3P8C - chains B and F of the 5 polymer chains in the assembly; structure by X-ray diffraction, 2.29 A resolution.

== Chain B ==
Protein: Nck-associated protein 1
Organism: Homo sapiens
UniProtKB: Q9Y2A7 (NCKP1_HUMAN); residue numbers follow UniProt; this construct covers 1-1128
Amino-acid sequence (1128 residues; numbered 1 to 1128; the number before each row is that of its first residue):
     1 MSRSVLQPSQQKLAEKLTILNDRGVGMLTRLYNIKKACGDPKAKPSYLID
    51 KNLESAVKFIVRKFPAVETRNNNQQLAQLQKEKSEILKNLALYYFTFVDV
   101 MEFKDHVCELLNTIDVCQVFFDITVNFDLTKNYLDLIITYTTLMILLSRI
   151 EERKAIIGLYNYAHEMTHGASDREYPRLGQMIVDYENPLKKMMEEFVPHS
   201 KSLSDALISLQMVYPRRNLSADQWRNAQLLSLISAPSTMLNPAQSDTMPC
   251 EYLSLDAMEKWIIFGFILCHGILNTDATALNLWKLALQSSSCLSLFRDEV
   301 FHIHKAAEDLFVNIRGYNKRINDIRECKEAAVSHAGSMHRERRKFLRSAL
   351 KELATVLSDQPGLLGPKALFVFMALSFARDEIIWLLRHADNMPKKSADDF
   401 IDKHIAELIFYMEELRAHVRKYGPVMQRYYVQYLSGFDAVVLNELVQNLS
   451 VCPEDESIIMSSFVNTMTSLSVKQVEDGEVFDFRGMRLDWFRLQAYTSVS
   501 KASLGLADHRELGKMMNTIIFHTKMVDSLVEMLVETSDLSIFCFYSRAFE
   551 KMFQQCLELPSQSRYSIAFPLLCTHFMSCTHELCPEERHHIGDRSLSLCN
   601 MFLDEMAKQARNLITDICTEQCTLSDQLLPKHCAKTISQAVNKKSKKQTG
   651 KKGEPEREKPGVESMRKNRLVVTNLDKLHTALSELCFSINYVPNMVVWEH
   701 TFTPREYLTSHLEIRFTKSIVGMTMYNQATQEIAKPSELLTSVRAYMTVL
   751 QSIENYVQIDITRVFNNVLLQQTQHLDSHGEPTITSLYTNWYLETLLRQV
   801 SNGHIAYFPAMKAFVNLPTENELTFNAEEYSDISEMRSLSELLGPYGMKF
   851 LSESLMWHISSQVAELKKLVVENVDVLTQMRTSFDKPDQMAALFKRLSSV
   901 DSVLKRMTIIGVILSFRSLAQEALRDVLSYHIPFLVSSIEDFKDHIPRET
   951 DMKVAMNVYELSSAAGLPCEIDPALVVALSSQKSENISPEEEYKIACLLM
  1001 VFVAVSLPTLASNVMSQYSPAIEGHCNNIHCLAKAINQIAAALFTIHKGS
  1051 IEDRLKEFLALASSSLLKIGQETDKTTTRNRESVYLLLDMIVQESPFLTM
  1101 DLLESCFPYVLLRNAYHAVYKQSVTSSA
Unresolved in the structure: 1-6, 69-72, 644-657, 946-950, 982-987, 1122-1128
Swiss-Prot annotation at these positions:
  - modified residue: Ser2 (N-acetylserine)
  - natural variant: Glu1094 to Ala1128 (deletion: Found in a patient with intellectual disability; uncertain significance)

== Chain F ==
Protein: Abl interactor 2
Organism: Homo sapiens
Notes: fragment: N-terminal domain
UniProtKB: B4DSN1 (B4DSN1_HUMAN); residue numbers follow UniProt; this construct covers 1-158
Amino-acid sequence (159 residues; each row starts with the number of its first residue; numbering starts at 0):
     0 AMAELQMLLEEEIPGGRRALFDSYTNLERVADYCENNYIQSADKQRALEE
    50 TKAYTTQSLASVAYLINTLANNVLQMLDIQASQLRRMESSINHISQTVDI
   100 HKEKVARREIGILTTNKNTSRTHKIIAPANLERPVRYIRKPIDYTILDDI
   150 GHGVKVSTQ
Unresolved in the structure: 156-158
Differences from the reference sequence: expression tag (0)

== Interface between chain B and chain F ==
Residue-residue contacts (79):
  Gln10(B) - Val153(F)
  Gln10(B) - Lys154(F)
  Lys12(B) - Tyr143(F)  hydrogen bond (side chain-backbone)
  Lys12(B) - Asp147(F)  salt bridge
  Lys12(B) - Val153(F)  hydrogen bond (side chain-backbone)
  Glu15(B) - Leu146(F)
  Glu15(B) - Val153(F)
  Lys16(B) - Tyr143(F)
  Thr18(B) - Leu146(F)
  Ile19(B) - Asp142(F)
  Ile19(B) - Tyr143(F)  hydrophobic
  Ile19(B) - Ile145(F)  hydrophobic
  Ile19(B) - Leu146(F)  hydrophobic
  Leu20(B) - Ile141(F)  hydrophobic
  Leu20(B) - Tyr143(F)
  Arg23(B) - Lys139(F)  hydrogen bond (side chain-backbone)
  Arg23(B) - Ile141(F)
  Arg30(B) - Tyr136(F)
  Phe95(B) - Arg138(F)
  Val98(B) - Arg138(F)
  Asp99(B) - Tyr136(F)
  Asp99(B) - Arg138(F)  salt bridge
  His106(B) - Ile141(F)
  His106(B) - Tyr143(F)  hydrogen bond
  Ile458(B) - His151(F)
  Ser462(B) - His151(F)
  Arg484(B) - Ile149(F)
  Gly485(B) - Ile149(F)
  Gly485(B) - Gly150(F)
  Leu488(B) - Leu146(F)  hydrophobic
  Leu488(B) - Ile149(F)
  Asp489(B) - Gly150(F)
  Asp489(B) - His151(F)  salt bridge
  Arg492(B) - Leu146(F)  hydrogen bond (side chain-backbone)
  Arg492(B) - Ile149(F)  hydrogen bond (side chain-backbone)
  Arg492(B) - Gly150(F)
  Arg492(B) - His151(F)  hydrogen bond (side chain-backbone)
  Arg492(B) - Gly152(F)
  Leu583(B) - Tyr136(F)
  Pro585(B) - Val134(F)
  Pro585(B) - Tyr136(F)  hydrophobic
  Glu586(B) - Tyr136(F)
  Arg588(B) - Glu131(F)  salt bridge
  His589(B) - Glu131(F)
  His589(B) - Pro133(F)
  Asn600(B) - Ile124(F)
  Trp698(B) - Glu131(F)  hydrogen bond
  Glu699(B) - Pro127(F)
  His700(B) - Ile125(F)
  His700(B) - Ala126(F)
  His700(B) - Pro127(F)
  Thr701(B) - Lys123(F)
  Thr701(B) - Ile124(F)
  Thr701(B) - Ile125(F)  hydrogen bond (backbone-backbone)
  Phe702(B) - Lys123(F)
  Phe702(B) - Ile124(F)  hydrophobic
  Thr703(B) - Thr121(F)
  Thr703(B) - His122(F)
  Thr703(B) - Lys123(F)  hydrogen bond (backbone-backbone)
  Glu706(B) - Arg120(F)  salt bridge
  Glu706(B) - Thr121(F)  hydrogen bond (side chain-backbone)
  Glu706(B) - Lys123(F)
  Tyr707(B) - Lys123(F)
  Tyr707(B) - Ile124(F)
  Thr709(B) - Arg120(F)
  Glu713(B) - Arg120(F)  salt bridge
  Gln758(B) - Asn117(F)
  Ile759(B) - Thr118(F)
  Asp760(B) - Lys116(F)  salt bridge
  Asp760(B) - Thr118(F)
  Phe934(B) - Asp98(F)
  Phe934(B) - Ile99(F)
  Phe934(B) - Glu102(F)
  Ser937(B) - Gln95(F)  hydrogen bond
  Ser938(B) - Gln95(F)
  Asp941(B) - Asn91(F)  hydrogen bond
  Asp941(B) - His92(F)  salt bridge
  Asp941(B) - Gln95(F)
  His945(B) - Ser88(F)  hydrogen bond
Interface residues without a listed pair, chain B (51 interface residues in all): Met27, Leu92, Glu102, Phe103, Ile459, Tyr496, Ser710
Interface residues without a listed pair, chain F (41 interface residues in all): Ser119, Leu130, Arg132, Arg135, Pro140
Interface features reported in the paper:
  - interface residues, chain F: Leu112(F)

== In short ==
Chain B and chain F form an interface of 51 and 41 residues respectively, with 14 hydrogen bonds and 8 salt
bridges. Polar pairs include Lys12(B)-Asp147(F), Asp99(B)-Arg138(F) and Asp489(B)-His151(F). From the paper:
the interface residue Leu112(F).
Here chain B is Nck-associated protein 1 and chain F is Abl interactor 2, both from Homo sapiens. Entry 3P8C
(Structure and Control of the Actin Regulatory WAVE Complex) was determined by X-ray diffraction.
